PDB entry 6SIC | electron microscopy, 3.52 A resolution | chains I and V of the 35 polymer chains in the assembly

Chain I:
Molecule: CRISPR-associated RAMP protein, Cmr6 family
From: Sulfolobus islandicus REY15A
Reference sequence: F0NDX3 (F0NDX3_SULIR); numbering as in UniProt (aligned over 1-283)
Amino-acid sequence (296 residues; row label = number of the first residue in the row):
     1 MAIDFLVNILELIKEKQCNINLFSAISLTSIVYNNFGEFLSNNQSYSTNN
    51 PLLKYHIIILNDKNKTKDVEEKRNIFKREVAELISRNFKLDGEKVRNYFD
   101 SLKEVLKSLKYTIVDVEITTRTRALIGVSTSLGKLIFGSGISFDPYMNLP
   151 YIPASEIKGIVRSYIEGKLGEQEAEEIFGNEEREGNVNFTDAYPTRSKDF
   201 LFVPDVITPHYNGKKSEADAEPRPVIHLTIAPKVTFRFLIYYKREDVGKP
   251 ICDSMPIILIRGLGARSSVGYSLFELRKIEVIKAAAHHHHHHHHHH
Disordered / not traced: 1, 286-296
Construct notes: expression tag (284-296)

Chain V:
Molecule: crRNA
From: Sulfolobus islandicus REY15A
Sequence (51 nucleotides; each row starts with the number of its first residue):
     1 AUUGAAAGUUCAAAGCUUAGAUACCCUGGAGGGAAACCAGACUUAACACC
    51 A
Disordered / not traced: 49-51
Construct notes: conflict A1 (C2068518 in 323473489), U3 (G2068520 in 323473489)

How chain I and chain V interact:
Contacting residue pairs - 49 pairs, chain I then chain V:
  Ile-126(I) with A34(V), phosphate contact
  Gly-127(I) with G33(V), sugar contact; A34(V), hydrogen bond to the phosphate
  Val-128(I) with G33(V), hydrogen bond to the sugar; A34(V), phosphate contact
  Ser-129(I) with G33(V), hydrogen bond to the sugar; A34(V), hydrogen bond to the base
  Ser-155(I) with G32(V), sugar contact; G33(V), hydrogen bond to the phosphate
  Glu-156(I) with G32(V), phosphate contact; G33(V), hydrogen bond to the phosphate; A34(V), phosphate contact
  Lys-158(I) with G31(V), salt bridge to the phosphate
  Gly-159(I) with G32(V), sugar contact
  Ile-160(I) with G32(V), base contact
  Arg-162(I) with A30(V), hydrogen bond to the phosphate; G31(V), salt bridge to the phosphate
  Phe-178(I) with A30(V), sugar contact
  Asn-180(I) with G29(V), hydrogen bond to the sugar; A30(V), sugar contact
  Glu-181(I) with G29(V), hydrogen bond to the base; A30(V), sugar contact
  Arg-183(I) with G29(V), hydrogen bond to the sugar; A30(V), sugar contact
  Glu-184(I) with G29(V), phosphate contact
  Gly-185(I) with G29(V), phosphate contact; A30(V), hydrogen bond to the phosphate
  Ile-207(I) with C37(V), base contact; A39(V), phosphate contact
  Thr-208(I) with C38(V), sugar contact; A39(V), hydrogen bond to the sugar
  Pro-209(I) with C37(V), base contact; C38(V), phosphate contact
  His-210(I) with C38(V), hydrogen bond to the phosphate; G40(V), hydrogen bond to the sugar
  Tyr-211(I) with C38(V), hydrogen bond to the phosphate
  Asn-212(I) with A36(V), base contact; C37(V), base contact
  Pro-222(I) with G40(V), base contact
  Pro-224(I) with A39(V), base contact
  Gly-264(I) with G32(V), hydrogen bond to the base; A34(V), sugar contact; A35(V), phosphate contact
  Ala-265(I) with A34(V), sugar contact; A35(V), phosphate contact
  Arg-266(I) with A35(V), hydrogen bond to the phosphate; A36(V), phosphate contact; C37(V), base contact
  Ser-268(I) with A36(V), hydrogen bond to the phosphate
Other interface residues (no listed pair), chain I (37 interface residues in all): Arg-78, Thr-130, Pro-153, Ser-163, Gly-179, Glu-182, Val-206, Leu-263, Ser-267

Summary:
37 residues of chain I face 12 of chain V across their interface; the contacts include 18 hydrogen bonds and 2
salt bridges. Among the polar pairs are Ser-129(I)/A34(V), Glu-181(I)/G29(V) and Gly-264(I)/G32(V).
Here chain I is CRISPR-associated RAMP protein, Cmr6 family and chain V is crRNA, both from Sulfolobus
islandicus REY15A. Entry 6SIC (Cryo-EM structure of the Type III-B Cmr-beta bound to cognate target RNA) was
determined by electron microscopy, deposited together with 6S6B, 6S8B, 6S8E, 6S91, 6SH8 and 6SHB.
